Entry 2GL9 (X-ray diffraction, 2.00 A resolution); this record covers chains C and D of the 4 polymer chains in the assembly.

== Chain C ==
Molecule: Glycosylasparaginase alpha chain
Organism: Elizabethkingia meningoseptica
Notes: EC 3.5.1.26
UniProt: Q47898 (ASPG_FLAME); residues 301-451 here correspond to UniProt positions 46-196 (UniProt number = residue number - 255)
Chain sequence (151 residues; each row starts with the number of its first residue):
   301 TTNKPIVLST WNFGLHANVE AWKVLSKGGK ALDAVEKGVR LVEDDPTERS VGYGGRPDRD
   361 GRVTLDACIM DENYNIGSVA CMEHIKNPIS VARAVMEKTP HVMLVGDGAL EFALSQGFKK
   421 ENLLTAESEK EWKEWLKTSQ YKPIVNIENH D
Disordered / not traced: 301, 444-451
Small-molecule neighbours: asparagine / N-acetylglucosamine: Trp311, Phe313, Ser350

== Chain D ==
Molecule: Glycosylasparaginase beta chain
Organism: Elizabethkingia meningoseptica
Notes: EC 3.5.1.26
UniProt: Q47898 (ASPG_FLAME); residues 452-595 here correspond to UniProt positions 197-340 (UniProt number = residue number - 255)
Chain sequence (144 residues; each row starts with the number of its first residue):
   452 CIGMIALDAQ GNLSGACTTS GMAYKMHGRV GDSPIIGAGL FVDNEIGAAT ATGHGEEVIR
   512 TVGTHLVVEL MNQGRTPQQA CKEAVERIVK IVNRRGKNLK DIQVGFIALN KKGEYGAYCI
   572 QDGFNFAVHD QKGNRLETPG FALK
Sequence notes: engineered mutation Cys452 (Thr197 in Q47898)
UniProt features mapped onto this chain:
  - binding site (substrate): Arg480 to Asp483, Thr503 to Gly506
Covalently attached groups: asparagine (ASN) linked to Cys452
Small-molecule neighbours: asparagine / N-acetylglucosamine: Thr470, Gly472, Met473, Arg480, Gly482, Asp483, Ser484, Thr503, Gly504, His505, Gly506
From the paper describing this entry:
  - conformationally variable residues: Thr503

== How chain C and chain D interact ==
Residue-residue contacts (158):
  Thr302(C) - Lys563(D)
  Asn303(C) - Leu458(D)
  Asn303(C) - Lys563(D)  hydrogen bond (backbone-backbone)
  Asn303(C) - Gly564(D)
  Asn303(C) - Asp581(D)  hydrogen bond
  Lys304(C) - Leu458(D)
  Lys304(C) - Asp459(D)
  Lys304(C) - Ala460(D)  hydrogen bond (side chain-backbone)
  Lys304(C) - Gly462(D)
  Lys304(C) - Gln582(D)  hydrogen bond (backbone-side chain)
  Pro305(C) - Leu458(D)
  Pro305(C) - Asp581(D)
  Pro305(C) - Gln582(D)
  Ile306(C) - Ala457(D)
  Ile306(C) - Leu458(D)  hydrogen bond (backbone-backbone)
  Ile306(C) - Leu560(D)  hydrophobic
  Ile306(C) - Gly564(D)
  Ile306(C) - Tyr566(D)  hydrophobic
  Ile306(C) - Val579(D)  hydrophobic
  Ile306(C) - His580(D)
  Val307(C) - Met455(D)  hydrophobic
  Val307(C) - Ile456(D)
  Val307(C) - Ala457(D)  hydrophobic
  Val307(C) - Ala578(D)
  Val307(C) - Val579(D)
  Val307(C) - His580(D)  hydrogen bond (backbone-backbone)
  Leu308(C) - Met455(D)
  Leu308(C) - Ile456(D)  hydrogen bond (backbone-backbone)
  Leu308(C) - Ile558(D)
  Leu308(C) - Ala559(D)
  Leu308(C) - Leu560(D)  hydrophobic
  Leu308(C) - Tyr566(D)  hydrophobic
  Leu308(C) - Phe577(D)  hydrophobic
  Leu308(C) - Ala578(D)
  Leu308(C) - Val579(D)  hydrophobic
  Ser309(C) - Gly454(D)
  Ser309(C) - Met455(D)
  Ser309(C) - Ile558(D)
  Ser309(C) - Phe577(D)
  Ser309(C) - Ala578(D)  hydrogen bond (backbone-backbone)
  Thr310(C) - Cys452(D)
  Thr310(C) - Ile453(D)
  Thr310(C) - Gly454(D)  hydrogen bond (side chain-backbone)
  Thr310(C) - Ile558(D)
  Thr310(C) - Phe575(D)
  Trp311(C) - Cys452(D)  hydrogen bond (side chain-backbone)
  Trp311(C) - Thr503(D)  hydrogen bond
  Trp311(C) - Phe575(D)
  Trp311(C) - Asn576(D)  hydrogen bond (backbone-backbone)
  Asn312(C) - Asn576(D)
  Asn312(C) - Leu587(D)
  Phe313(C) - Cys452(D)
  Phe313(C) - Ile453(D)  hydrophobic
  Gly314(C) - Ala578(D)
  Leu315(C) - Ala578(D)
  Leu315(C) - Asn585(D)  hydrogen bond (backbone-side chain)
  Leu315(C) - Arg586(D)
  Leu315(C) - Leu587(D)
  Ala317(C) - Ile453(D)  hydrophobic
  Ala317(C) - Met455(D)  hydrophobic
  Asn318(C) - Met455(D)
  Asn318(C) - Ala578(D)  hydrogen bond (side chain-backbone)
  Asn318(C) - Val579(D)
  Asn318(C) - His580(D)
  Asn318(C) - Asn585(D)  hydrogen bond
  Val319(C) - Asn585(D)
  Ala321(C) - Met455(D)  hydrophobic
  Trp322(C) - His580(D)
  Trp322(C) - Asp581(D)
  Trp322(C) - Gln582(D)
  Leu325(C) - Asp459(D)
  Gly329(C) - Asp459(D)
  Lys330(C) - Asp459(D)
  Ala331(C) - Ala457(D)
  Ala331(C) - Asp459(D)  hydrogen bond (backbone-side chain)
  Ala331(C) - Asn463(D)
  Ala331(C) - Ser465(D)
  Leu332(C) - Ser465(D)  hydrogen bond (backbone-side chain)
  Val335(C) - Met455(D)
  Val335(C) - Ala457(D)  hydrophobic
  Val335(C) - Ser465(D)
  Val335(C) - Gly466(D)
  Val335(C) - Ala467(D)
  Gly338(C) - Met455(D)
  Val339(C) - Ile453(D)  hydrophobic
  Val339(C) - Met455(D)  hydrophobic
  Val339(C) - Ala467(D)  hydrophobic
  Val339(C) - Thr469(D)
  Val342(C) - Ile453(D)  hydrophobic
  Glu343(C) - Thr469(D)  hydrogen bond
  Arg349(C) - Ser471(D)
  Ser350(C) - Cys452(D)  hydrogen bond (side chain-backbone)
  Ser350(C) - Thr470(D)  hydrogen bond (backbone-side chain)
  Ser350(C) - Ser471(D)  hydrogen bond (backbone-backbone)
  Val351(C) - Cys452(D)
  Val351(C) - Ile453(D)
  Val351(C) - Thr469(D)
  Val351(C) - Ser471(D)
  Gly355(C) - Ser471(D)
  Arg356(C) - Ser471(D)
  Arg356(C) - Ala474(D)
  Pro357(C) - Ala474(D)
  Pro357(C) - Tyr475(D)  hydrogen bond (backbone-backbone)
  Asp358(C) - Tyr475(D)
  Asp358(C) - Lys476(D)
  Asp358(C) - His478(D)  salt bridge
  Arg359(C) - Tyr475(D)
  Arg359(C) - Lys476(D)  hydrogen bond (backbone-backbone)
  Arg359(C) - Met477(D)
  Asp360(C) - His478(D)
  Arg362(C) - His478(D)  hydrogen bond
  Thr364(C) - Ser471(D)
  Thr364(C) - Lys476(D)  hydrogen bond (backbone-side chain)
  Leu365(C) - Thr470(D)
  Leu365(C) - Ser471(D)
  Asp366(C) - Thr469(D)
  Asp366(C) - Thr470(D)  hydrogen bond (backbone-backbone)
  Asp366(C) - Val481(D)
  Asp366(C) - Gly482(D)
  Asp366(C) - Pro485(D)
  Ala367(C) - Cys468(D)
  Ala367(C) - Thr469(D)
  Ala367(C) - Pro485(D)
  Cys368(C) - Ala467(D)
  Cys368(C) - Cys468(D)  hydrogen bond (backbone-backbone)
  Cys368(C) - Ser484(D)  hydrogen bond (side chain-backbone)
  Cys368(C) - Pro485(D)
  Cys368(C) - Ile487(D)  hydrophobic
  Cys368(C) - Leu491(D)
  Ile369(C) - Gly466(D)
  Met370(C) - Ser465(D)
  Met370(C) - Gly466(D)  hydrogen bond (backbone-backbone)
  Met370(C) - Ile487(D)  hydrophobic
  Met370(C) - Leu491(D)
  Met370(C) - Phe492(D)  hydrophobic
  Met370(C) - Val493(D)  hydrogen bond (side chain-backbone)
  Asp371(C) - Leu464(D)
  Asp371(C) - Ser465(D)
  Asp371(C) - Val493(D)
  Glu372(C) - Asn463(D)
  Glu372(C) - Leu464(D)  hydrogen bond (backbone-backbone)
  Glu372(C) - Ser465(D)
  Glu372(C) - Asn495(D)
  Tyr374(C) - Phe492(D)
  Tyr374(C) - Asp494(D)  hydrogen bond
  Ile376(C) - Ile487(D)  hydrophobic
  Ser378(C) - Pro485(D)  hydrogen bond (side chain-backbone)
  Val379(C) - Pro485(D)
  Ala380(C) - Val481(D)  hydrophobic
  Ala380(C) - Pro485(D)  hydrophobic
  Cys381(C) - Gly479(D)
  Pro388(C) - Thr469(D)
  Ile389(C) - Ala467(D)  hydrophobic
  Ile389(C) - Cys468(D)
  Met403(C) - Ile486(D)  hydrophobic
  Glu431(C) - Tyr475(D)
  Trp432(C) - Tyr475(D)
  Trp435(C) - Tyr475(D)  hydrophobic
Also at the interface, not in a pair above, chain C (63 interface residues in all): Gly328, Ala334, Gly352
Also at the interface, not in a pair above, chain D (62 interface residues in all): Gln461, Gly472, Arg480, Thr501, Ala502, Lys562, Gly567, Gly574

== Overview ==
63 residues of chain C face 62 of chain D across their interface; the contacts include 33 hydrogen bonds and 1
salt bridge. Polar pairs include Asp358(C)-His478(D), Asn303(C)-Asp581(D) and Lys304(C)-Ala460(D). Asparagine
/ N-acetylglucosamine is bound between chain C and chain D. UniProt lists 8 substrate-binding residues on
chain D. The paper reports conformational variability at Thr503(D).
Here chain C is Glycosylasparaginase alpha chain and chain D is Glycosylasparaginase beta chain, both from
Elizabethkingia meningoseptica. Entry 2GL9 (Crystal Structure of Glycosylasparaginase-Substrate Complex) was
determined by X-ray diffraction.
